6SF6 - chains H and C of the 3 polymer chains in the assembly; structure by X-ray diffraction, 1.90 A resolution.

# Chain H
Molecule: COMP-reactive monoclonal antibody 15A Fab fragment, heavy chain
Organism: Mus musculus
Notes: antibody fragment or engineered binder
Sequence (233 residues; row label = number of the first residue in the row):
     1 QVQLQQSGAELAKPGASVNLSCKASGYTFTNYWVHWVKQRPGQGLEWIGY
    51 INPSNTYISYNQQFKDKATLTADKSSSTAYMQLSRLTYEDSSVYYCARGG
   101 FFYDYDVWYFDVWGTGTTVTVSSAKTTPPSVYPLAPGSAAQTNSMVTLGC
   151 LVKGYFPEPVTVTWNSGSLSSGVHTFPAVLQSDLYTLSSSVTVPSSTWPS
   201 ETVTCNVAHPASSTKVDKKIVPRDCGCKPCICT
Unresolved in the structure: 137-142, 223-233
Disulfide bonds: C22-C96, C150-C205

# Chain C
Molecule: P6 epitope of cartilage oligomeric matrix protein (COMP)
Sequence (19 residues; row label = number of the first residue in the row):
   234 PSPCHEKADCILERDGSRS
Unresolved in the structure: 234-241
Modified / non-standard residues: C243 (S-hydroxycysteine; CSO)

# How chain H and chain C interact
Contacting residue pairs (21):
  W33(H) with L245(C); E246(C), hydrogen bond; R247(C)
  H35(H) with R247(C)
  Y50(H) with E246(C), hydrogen bond; R247(C), hydrogen bond (side chain-backbone); D248(C), hydrogen bond (side chain-backbone)
  N52(H) with I244(C); E246(C), hydrogen bond; S252(C)
  S54(H) with I244(C)
  N55(H) with S252(C), hydrogen bond
  Y57(H) with E246(C); D248(C), hydrogen bond; S250(C), hydrogen bond; S252(C)
  S59(H) with D248(C), hydrogen bond
  G99(H) with R247(C), hydrogen bond (backbone-side chain)
  Y103(H) with I244(C)
  Y105(H) with L245(C)
  W108(H) with R247(C)
Also at the interface, not in a pair above, chain H (14 interface residues in all): F102, Y109

# In short
The interface between chain H and chain C involves 14 residues on one side and 7 on the other, with 10
hydrogen bonds. Among the polar pairs are W33(H)-E246(C), Y50(H)-E246(C) and Y50(H)-R247(C).
Chain H is COMP-reactive monoclonal antibody 15A Fab fragment, heavy chain (Mus musculus) and chain C is P6
epitope of cartilage oligomeric matrix protein (COMP); the structure, Crystal structure of the mAb 15A in
complex with COMP-epitope P6, was determined by X-ray diffraction.
